PDB entry 1FW2 | X-ray diffraction, 2.60 A resolution | chain A

Chain A:
Name: Outer membrane phospholipase A
From: Escherichia coli
Notes: EC 3.1.1.32; fragment: ompla with n-terminal extension; engineered mutation(s): ARIRAP EXTENSION
UniProtKB: P0A921 (PA1_ECOLI); residues 1-269 here correspond to UniProt positions 21-289 (UniProt number = residue number + 20)
Amino-acid sequence (275 residues; numbered -5 to 269; the number before each row is that of its first residue; numbers below 1 keep their minus sign (Ala-5 is residue -5)):
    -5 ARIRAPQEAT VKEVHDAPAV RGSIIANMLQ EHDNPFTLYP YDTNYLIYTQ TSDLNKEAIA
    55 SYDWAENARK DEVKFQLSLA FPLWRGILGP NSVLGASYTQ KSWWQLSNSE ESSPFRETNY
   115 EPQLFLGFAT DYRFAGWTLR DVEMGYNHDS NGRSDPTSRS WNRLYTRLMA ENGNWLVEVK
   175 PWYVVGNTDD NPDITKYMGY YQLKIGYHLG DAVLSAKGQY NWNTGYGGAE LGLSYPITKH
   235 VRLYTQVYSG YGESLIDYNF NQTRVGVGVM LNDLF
Unresolved in the structure: -5 to 12
Construct notes: expression tag (-5 to 0)
Bound ions: Ca2+ near Asp184 (its only coordinating residue here)
UniProt features mapped onto this chain:
  - active site: His142 (Proton acceptor), Ser144 (Nucleophile)
  - binding site (Ca(2+)): Ser106, Arg147, Ser152, Asp184
From the paper describing this entry:
  - Ca2+ coordination: Asp184
  - catalytic residues: His142, Ser144, Asn156
  - catalytic residues: Asn145, Gly146 (by similarity / conservation)
  - mutagenesis - E247G: abolished catalytic activity (citing earlier work)

Overview:
Curated annotation (UniProt) lists active-site residues His142 and Ser144 and 4 Ca2+-binding residues. The
paper reports catalytic residues His142, Ser144 and Asn156 among others; E247G abolishes catalytic activity.
Chain A is Outer membrane phospholipase A (Escherichia coli); the structure, Outer membrane phospholipase A
from escherichia coli, was determined by X-ray diffraction (same publication as 1FW3).
